PDB entry 8A9Z | X-ray diffraction, 2.29 A resolution | chains C and E of the 6 polymer chains in the assembly

[Chain C]
Molecule: Tubulin alpha-1B chain
Source organism: Bos taurus
UniProt: P81947 (TBA1B_BOVIN); residue numbers follow UniProt; this construct covers 1-451
Sequence (451 residues; numbered 1 to 451; the number before each row is that of its first residue):
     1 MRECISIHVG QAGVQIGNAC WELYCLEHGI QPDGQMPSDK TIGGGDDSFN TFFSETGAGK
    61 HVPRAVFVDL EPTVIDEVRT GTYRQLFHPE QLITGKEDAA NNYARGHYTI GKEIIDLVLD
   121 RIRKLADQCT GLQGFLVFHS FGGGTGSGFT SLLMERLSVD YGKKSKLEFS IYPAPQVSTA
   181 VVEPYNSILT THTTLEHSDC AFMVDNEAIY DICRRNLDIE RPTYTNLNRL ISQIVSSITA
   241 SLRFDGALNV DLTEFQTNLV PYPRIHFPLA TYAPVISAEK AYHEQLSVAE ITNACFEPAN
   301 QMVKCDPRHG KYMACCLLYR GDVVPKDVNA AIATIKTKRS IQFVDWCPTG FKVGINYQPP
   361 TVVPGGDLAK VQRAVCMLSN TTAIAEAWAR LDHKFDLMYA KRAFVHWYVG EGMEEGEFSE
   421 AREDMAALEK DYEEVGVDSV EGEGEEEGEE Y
Unresolved in the structure: 441-451
Ion coordination: Ca2+ site 1: Asp39, Thr41, Gly44, Glu55; Ca2+ site 2: Pro307, Thr381
Residues lining bound ligands:
  - GTP (guanosine-5'-triphosphate): Val9, Gly10, Gln11, Ala12, Gln15, Ile16, Asp69, Asp98, Ala99, Ala100, Asn101, Ser140, Gly142, Gly143, Gly144, Thr145, Gly146, Ile171, Pro173, Val177, Ser178, Thr179, Glu183, Asn206, Tyr224, Leu227, Asn228, Ile231
  - LO9 (7-[(3,5-dimethoxyphenyl)methyl]pyrrolo[3,4-g][1,2]benzoxazole): Ser178, Thr179, Ala180, Val181

[Chain E]
Molecule: Stathmin-4
Source organism: Rattus norvegicus
UniProt: P63043 (STMN4_RAT); residues 5-145 here correspond to UniProt positions 49-189 (UniProt number = residue number + 44)
Sequence (143 residues; numbered 3 to 145; the number before each row is that of its first residue):
     3 MADMEVIELN KCTSGQSFEV ILKPPSFDGV PEFNASLPRR RDPSLEEIQK KLEAAEERRK
    63 YQEAELLKHL AEKREHEREV IQKAIEENNN FIKMAKEKLA QKMESNKENR EAHLAAMLER
   123 LQEKDKHAEE VRKNKELKEE ASR
Unresolved in the structure: 3-5, 29-43, 143-145
Construct notes: initiating methionine (3); expression tag (4)
Curated features (UniProtKB/Swiss-Prot):
  - modified residue: Ser46 (Phosphoserine)

[Interface between chain C and chain E]
Pairs across the interface - 29 pairs, chain C then chain E:
  Tyr108(C) with Lys104(E); Met105(E), hydrophobic; Asn108(E)
  Thr109(C) with Arg112(E)
  Lys112(C) with Met105(E)
  Glu155(C) with Leu101(E); Lys104(E), salt bridge
  Arg156(C) with Leu101(E)
  Ser158(C) with Phe93(E); Ile94(E)
  Val159(C) with Ile94(E); Ala97(E), hydrophobic; Lys98(E)
  Gly162(C) with Asn90(E); Ile94(E)
  Lys163(C) with Asn90(E)
  Thr193(C) with Lys104(E)
  Glu196(C) with Phe93(E)
  His197(C) with Phe93(E)
  Val409(C) with His115(E), hydrogen bond (backbone-side chain)
  Gly410(C) with Arg112(E)
  Glu411(C) with Asn108(E), hydrogen bond (backbone-side chain); Arg112(E), salt bridge
  Gly412(C) with Asn108(E); Asn111(E), hydrogen bond (backbone-side chain); Arg112(E)
  Met413(C) with Asn108(E)
  Glu414(C) with Ser107(E), hydrogen bond; Asn111(E), hydrogen bond
Other interface residues (no listed pair), chain C (20 interface residues in all): His107, Leu152

[In short]
Chain C and chain E form an interface of 20 and 13 residues respectively; the contacts include 5 hydrogen
bonds and 2 salt bridges. Polar pairs include Glu155(C)-Lys104(E), Glu411(C)-Arg112(E) and
Val409(C)-His115(E). Ligands of chain C: GTP and compound LO9.
Chain C is Tubulin alpha-1B chain (Bos taurus) and chain E is Stathmin-4 (Rattus norvegicus); the structure,
Tubulin-[1,2]oxazoloisoindole-2e complex, was determined by X-ray diffraction together with 8A9T from the same
study.
